9DWG - chains A and J of the 12 polymer chains in the assembly; structure by electron microscopy, 3.30 A resolution.

== Chain A ==
Name: Histone H3.2
Organism: Homo sapiens
UniProtKB: Q71DI3 (H32_HUMAN); residues 1-135 here correspond to UniProt positions 2-136 (UniProt number = residue number + 1)
Chain sequence (135 residues; each row starts with the number of its first residue):
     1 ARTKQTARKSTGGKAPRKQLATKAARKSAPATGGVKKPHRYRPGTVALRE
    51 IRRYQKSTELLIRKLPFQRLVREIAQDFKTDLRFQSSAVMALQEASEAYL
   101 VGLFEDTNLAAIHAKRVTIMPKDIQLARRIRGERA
Disordered / not traced: 1-37, 135
Sequence notes: engineered mutation Ala110 (Cys111 in Q71DI3)
Curated features (UniProtKB/Swiss-Prot):
  - modified residue: Arg2 (Asymmetric dimethylarginine), Thr3 (Phosphothreonine), Lys4 (Allysine), Gln5 (5-glutamyl dopamine), Thr6 (Phosphothreonine), Arg8 (Citrulline), Lys9 (N6,N6,N6-trimethyllysine), Ser10 (ADP-ribosylserine), Thr11 (Phosphothreonine), Lys14 (N6-(2-hydroxyisobutyryl)lysine), Arg17 (Asymmetric dimethylarginine), Lys18 (N6-(2-hydroxyisobutyryl)lysine), Lys23 (N6-(2-hydroxyisobutyryl)lysine), Arg26 (Citrulline), Lys27 (N6,N6,N6-trimethyllysine), Ser28 (ADP-ribosylserine), Lys36 (N6,N6,N6-trimethyllysine), Lys37 (N6-methyllysine), Tyr41 (Phosphotyrosine), Lys56 (N6,N6,N6-trimethyllysine) and 8 more in UniProt
  - lipidation: Lys18 (N6-decanoyllysine)

== Chain J ==
Molecule: 601 J strand (non-damaged strand)
Sequence (147 nucleotides; numbered 1 to 147; the number before each row is that of its first residue):
     1 ATCGGATGTATATATCTGACACGTGCCTGGAGACTAGGGAGTAATCCCCT
    51 TGGCGGTTAAAACGCGGGGGACAGCGCGTACGTGCGTTTAAGCGGTGCTA
   101 GAGCTGTCTACGACCAATTGAGCGGCCTCGGCACCGGGATTCTCGAT

== Interface between chain A and chain J ==
Pairs across the interface (22; chain A residue first):
  Arg40(A) - DG82(J)  base contact
  Arg40(A) - DT83(J)  hydrogen bond to the base
  Arg40(A) - DG84(J)  hydrogen bond to the sugar
  Tyr41(A) - DG5(J)  sugar contact
  Tyr41(A) - DG84(J)  hydrogen bond to the phosphate
  Arg42(A) - DT83(J)  phosphate contact
  Pro43(A) - DG82(J)  phosphate contact
  Pro43(A) - DT83(J)  phosphate contact
  Gly44(A) - DG82(J)  phosphate contact
  Gly44(A) - DT83(J)  hydrogen bond to the phosphate
  Thr45(A) - DT83(J)  phosphate contact
  Val46(A) - DT83(J)  phosphate contact
  Ala47(A) - DT83(J)  hydrogen bond to the phosphate
  Arg49(A) - DA6(J)  salt bridge to the phosphate
  Arg63(A) - DA91(J)  phosphate contact
  Arg63(A) - DG92(J)  salt bridge to the phosphate
  Lys64(A) - DG92(J)  hydrogen bond to the phosphate
  Leu65(A) - DG92(J)  hydrogen bond to the phosphate
  Pro66(A) - DA91(J)  phosphate contact
  Arg69(A) - DA91(J)  salt bridge to the phosphate
  Arg83(A) - DA100(J)  hydrogen bond to the sugar
  Arg83(A) - DG101(J)  sugar contact
Other interface residues (no listed pair), chain A (17 interface residues in all): His39, Lys115
Other interface residues (no listed pair), chain J (10 interface residues in all): DA73

== Overview ==
The interface between chain A and chain J involves 17 residues on one side and 10 on the other; the contacts
include 8 hydrogen bonds and 3 salt bridges. Polar pairs include Arg40(A)-DT83(J), Arg40(A)-DG84(J) and
Arg83(A)-DA100(J).
Here chain A is Histone H3.2 (Homo sapiens) and chain J is 601 J strand (non-damaged strand). Entry 9DWG (DNA
Polymerase Beta bound to a nucleosome containing a 1-nt gap at SHL-4.5 (State 1, composite)) was determined by
electron microscopy.
